Entry 3GTK (X-ray diffraction, 3.80 A resolution); this record covers chains A and R of the 13 polymer chains in the assembly.

# Chain A
Molecule: DNA-directed RNA polymerase II subunit RPB1
Organism: Saccharomyces cerevisiae
Notes: EC 2.7.7.6; fragment: DNA-directed RNA polymerase II largest subunit
UniProt: P04050 (RPB1_YEAST); residues 1-1733 here = UniProt positions 1-1733
Chain sequence (1733 residues; numbered 1 to 1733; the number before each row is that of its first residue):
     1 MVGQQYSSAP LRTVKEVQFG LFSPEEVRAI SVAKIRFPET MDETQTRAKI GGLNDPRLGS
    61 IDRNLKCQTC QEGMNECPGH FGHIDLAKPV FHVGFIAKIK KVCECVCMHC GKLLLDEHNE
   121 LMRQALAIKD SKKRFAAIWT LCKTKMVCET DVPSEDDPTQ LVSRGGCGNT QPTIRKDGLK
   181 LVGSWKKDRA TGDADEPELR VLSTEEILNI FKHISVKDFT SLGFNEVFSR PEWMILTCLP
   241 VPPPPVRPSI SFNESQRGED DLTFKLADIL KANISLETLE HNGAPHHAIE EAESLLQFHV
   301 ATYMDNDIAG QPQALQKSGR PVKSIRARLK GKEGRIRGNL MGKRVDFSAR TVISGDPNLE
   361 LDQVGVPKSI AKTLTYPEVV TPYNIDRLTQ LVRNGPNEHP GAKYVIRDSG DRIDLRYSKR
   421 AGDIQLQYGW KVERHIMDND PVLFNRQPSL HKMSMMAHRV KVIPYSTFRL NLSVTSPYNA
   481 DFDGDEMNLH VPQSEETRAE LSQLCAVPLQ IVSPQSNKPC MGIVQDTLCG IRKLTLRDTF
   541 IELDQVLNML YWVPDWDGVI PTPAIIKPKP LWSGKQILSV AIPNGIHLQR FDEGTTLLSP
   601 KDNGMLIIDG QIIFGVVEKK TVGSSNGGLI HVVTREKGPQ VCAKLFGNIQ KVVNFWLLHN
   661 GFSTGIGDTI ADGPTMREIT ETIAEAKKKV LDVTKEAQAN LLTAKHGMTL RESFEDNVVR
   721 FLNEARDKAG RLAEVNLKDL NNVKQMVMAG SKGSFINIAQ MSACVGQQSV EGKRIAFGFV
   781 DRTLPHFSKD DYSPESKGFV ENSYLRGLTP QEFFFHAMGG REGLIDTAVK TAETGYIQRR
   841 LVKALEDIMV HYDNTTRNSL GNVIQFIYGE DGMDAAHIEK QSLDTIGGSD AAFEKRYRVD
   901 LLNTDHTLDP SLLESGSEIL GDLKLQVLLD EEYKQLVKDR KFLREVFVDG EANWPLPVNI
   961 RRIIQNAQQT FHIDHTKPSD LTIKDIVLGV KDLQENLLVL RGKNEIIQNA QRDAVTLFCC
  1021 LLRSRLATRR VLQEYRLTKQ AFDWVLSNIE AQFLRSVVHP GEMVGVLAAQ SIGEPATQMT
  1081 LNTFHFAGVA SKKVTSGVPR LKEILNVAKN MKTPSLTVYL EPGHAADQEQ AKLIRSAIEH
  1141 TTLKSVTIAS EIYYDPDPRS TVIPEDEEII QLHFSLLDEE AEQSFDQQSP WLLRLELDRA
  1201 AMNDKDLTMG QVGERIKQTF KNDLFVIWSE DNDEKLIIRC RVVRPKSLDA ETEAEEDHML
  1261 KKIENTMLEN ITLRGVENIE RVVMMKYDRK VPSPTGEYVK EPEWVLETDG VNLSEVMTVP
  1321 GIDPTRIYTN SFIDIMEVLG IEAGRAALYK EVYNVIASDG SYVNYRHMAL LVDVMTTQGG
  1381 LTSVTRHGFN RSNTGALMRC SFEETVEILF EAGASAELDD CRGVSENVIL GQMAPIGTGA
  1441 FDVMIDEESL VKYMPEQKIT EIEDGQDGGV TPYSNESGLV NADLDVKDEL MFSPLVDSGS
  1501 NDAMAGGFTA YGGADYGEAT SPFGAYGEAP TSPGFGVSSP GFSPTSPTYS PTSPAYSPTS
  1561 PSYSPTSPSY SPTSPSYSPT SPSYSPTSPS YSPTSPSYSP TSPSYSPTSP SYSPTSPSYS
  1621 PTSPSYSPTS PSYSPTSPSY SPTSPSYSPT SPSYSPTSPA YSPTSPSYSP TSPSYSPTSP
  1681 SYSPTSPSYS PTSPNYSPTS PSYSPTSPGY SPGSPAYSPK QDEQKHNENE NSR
Not modelled in the structure: 1-2, 1180-1186, 1452-1733
Metal / ion sites: Zn2+ site 1: Cys67, Cys70, Cys77, His80; Zn2+ site 2 near Cys107 (its only coordinating residue here)
Curated features (UniProtKB/Swiss-Prot):
  - region: Pro248 to Asp260 (Lid loop), Asn306 to Lys323 (Rudder loop), Pro810 to Glu822 (Bridging helix)
  - binding site (Zn(2+)): Cys67, Cys70, Cys77, His80, Cys107, Cys110, Cys148, Cys167
  - binding site (Mg(2+)): Asp481, Asp483, Asp485
  - modified residue: Thr1471 (Phosphothreonine)
  - cross-link (Glycyl lysine isopeptide (Lys-Gly)): Lys695 (interchain with G-Cter in ubiquitin), Lys1246 (interchain with G-Cter in ubiquitin), Lys1350 (interchain with G-Cter in ubiquitin)
  - natural variant: Ser1653 to Pro1659 (deletion: In strain: A364A)
  - mutagenesis: Lys1246 (K1246R: Impairs ubiquitination during transcription stress)
What the authors report for this chain:
  - binding site for the 18-nt DNA/RNA hybrid strand (chain R): Lys752, Leu824 to Thr827

# Chain R
Molecule: 18-nt DNA/RNA hybrid strand
Notes: fragment: RNA strand
Sequence (18 nucleotides; each row starts with the number of its first residue):
     1 AUCGAGAGGA UGCAGACG
Not modelled in the structure: 15-18

# How chain A and chain R interact
Residue-residue contacts - 12 pairs, chain A then chain R:
  Ser251(A) - A1(R)  sugar contact
  Arg446(A) - A10(R)  hydrogen bond to the sugar
  Asn479(A) - U11(R)  sugar contact
  Asp481(A) - U11(R)  phosphate contact
  Asp483(A) - A10(R)  phosphate contact
  Asp483(A) - U11(R)  phosphate contact
  Asp485(A) - A10(R)  hydrogen bond to the sugar
  Lys752(A) - DA14(R)  salt bridge to the phosphate
  Gly823(A) - G12(R)  sugar contact
  Leu824(A) - G12(R)  hydrogen bond to the base
  Thr827(A) - G12(R)  hydrogen bond to the base
  Leu1081(A) - C13(R)  base contact
Also at the interface, not in a pair above, chain A (16 interface residues in all): Arg350, Pro448, Gly484, Ala828, Asn1082
Also at the interface, not in a pair above, chain R (7 interface residues in all): G9

# In short
16 residues of chain A and 7 residues of chain R are in contact; the contacts include 4 hydrogen bonds and 1
salt bridge. Polar contacts include Leu824(A)-G12(R), Thr827(A)-G12(R) and Arg446(A)-A10(R). The paper reports
a binding site for the 18-nt DNA/RNA hybrid strand (chain R) at Lys752(A) and Leu824(A).
Chain A is DNA-directed RNA polymerase II subunit RPB1 (Saccharomyces cerevisiae) and chain R is an 18-nt
DNA/RNA hybrid strand; the structure, Backtracked RNA polymerase II complex with 18mer RNA, was determined by
X-ray diffraction together with 3GTG, 3GTJ, 3GTL, 3GTM, 3GTO, 3GTP and 3GTQ from the same study.
